4ZRM - chains A and B; structure by X-ray diffraction, 1.90 A resolution.

Chain A (and B):
Name: UDP-glucose 4-epimerase
Source organism: Thermotoga maritima (strain ATCC 43589 / MSB8 / DSM 3109 / JCM 10099)
Notes: EC 5.1.3.2; chain B of this document is another copy of the same molecule, construct and numbering; everything in this record applies to it too
UniProtKB: Q9WYX9 (Q9WYX9_THEMA); residue numbers follow UniProt; this construct covers 1-309
Chain sequence (312 residues; each row starts with the number of its first residue; numbers below 1 keep their minus sign (Gly-2 is residue -2)):
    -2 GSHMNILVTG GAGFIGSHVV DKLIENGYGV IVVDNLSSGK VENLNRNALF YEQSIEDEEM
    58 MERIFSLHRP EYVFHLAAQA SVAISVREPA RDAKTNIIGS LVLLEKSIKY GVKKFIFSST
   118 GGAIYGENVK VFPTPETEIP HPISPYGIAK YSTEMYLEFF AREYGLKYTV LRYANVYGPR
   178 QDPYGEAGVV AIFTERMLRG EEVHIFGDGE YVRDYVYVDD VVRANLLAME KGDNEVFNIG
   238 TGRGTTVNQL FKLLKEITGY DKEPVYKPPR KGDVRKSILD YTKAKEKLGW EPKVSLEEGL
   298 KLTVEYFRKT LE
Disordered / not traced: -2 to 0, 309 (chain B: -2 to -1, 308-309)
Differences from the reference sequence: expression tag (-2 to 0)

How chain A and chain B interact:
Residue-residue contacts - 51 pairs, chain A then chain B:
  Val83(A) - Phe156(B)
  Val83(A) - Glu160(B)
  Val83(A) - Tyr161(B)
  Glu85(A) - Glu102(B)
  Pro86(A) - Leu98(B)
  Pro86(A) - Glu102(B)
  Pro86(A) - Phe157(B)  hydrophobic
  Ala87(A) - Leu98(B)  hydrophobic
  Ala87(A) - Glu102(B)  hydrogen bond (backbone-side chain)
  Ala90(A) - Ile95(B)  hydrophobic
  Ala90(A) - Leu98(B)  hydrophobic
  Ala90(A) - Tyr153(B)
  Lys91(A) - Glu55(B)  salt bridge
  Lys91(A) - Ile95(B)
  Ile94(A) - Tyr153(B)
  Ile95(A) - Ala90(B)  hydrophobic
  Ile95(A) - Lys91(B)
  Ile95(A) - Ile95(B)  hydrophobic
  Leu98(A) - Pro86(B)
  Leu98(A) - Ala87(B)  hydrophobic
  Leu98(A) - Ala90(B)  hydrophobic
  Glu102(A) - Pro86(B)
  Glu102(A) - Ala87(B)  hydrogen bond (side chain-backbone)
  Glu124(A) - Arg159(B)  salt bridge
  Ile140(A) - Phe156(B)
  Ile140(A) - Arg159(B)
  Pro142(A) - Tyr153(B)
  Pro142(A) - Phe156(B)
  Ile145(A) - Ser149(B)
  Ile145(A) - Met152(B)
  Ile145(A) - Tyr153(B)  hydrophobic
  Ala146(A) - Tyr153(B)
  Tyr148(A) - Met152(B)  hydrophobic
  Ser149(A) - Ile145(B)
  Ser149(A) - Ser149(B)  hydrogen bond
  Met152(A) - Ile145(B)
  Met152(A) - Tyr148(B)  hydrophobic
  Tyr153(A) - Ala90(B)
  Tyr153(A) - Ile94(B)
  Tyr153(A) - Pro142(B)
  Tyr153(A) - Ile145(B)
  Tyr153(A) - Ala146(B)
  Phe156(A) - Val83(B)
  Phe156(A) - Ile140(B)
  Phe156(A) - Pro142(B)
  Phe157(A) - Pro86(B)  hydrophobic
  Arg159(A) - Glu124(B)  salt bridge
  Glu160(A) - Val83(B)
  Glu160(A) - Lys268(B)  salt bridge
  Tyr161(A) - Val83(B)
  Lys268(A) - Glu160(B)  salt bridge
Interface residues without a listed pair, chain A (28 interface residues in all): Val99, Ile136, Pro139
Interface residues without a listed pair, chain B (29 interface residues in all): Glu85, Val99, Ile136, Pro139

Summary:
28 residues of chain A face 29 of chain B across their interface; the contacts include 3 hydrogen bonds and 5
salt bridges. Among the polar pairs are Lys91(A)-Glu55(B), Glu124(A)-Arg159(B) and Glu160(A)-Lys268(B).
Both chains are UDP-glucose 4-epimerase (Thermotoga maritima (strain ATCC 43589 / MSB8 / DSM 3109 / JCM
10099)). Entry 4ZRM (Crystal Structure of UDP-Glucose 4-Epimerase (TM0509) from Hyperthermophilic Eubacterium
Thermotoga maritima) was determined by X-ray diffraction together with 4ZRN from the same study.
